PDB entry 3EGD | X-ray diffraction, 2.70 A resolution | chains B and D of the 4 polymer chains in the assembly

Chain B:
Name: Protein transport protein Sec24A
From: Homo sapiens
Notes: fragment: conserved core
UniProt: O95486 (SC24A_HUMAN); residues 346-1093 here = UniProt positions 346-1093
Amino-acid sequence (748 residues; numbered 346 to 1093; the number before each row is that of its first residue):
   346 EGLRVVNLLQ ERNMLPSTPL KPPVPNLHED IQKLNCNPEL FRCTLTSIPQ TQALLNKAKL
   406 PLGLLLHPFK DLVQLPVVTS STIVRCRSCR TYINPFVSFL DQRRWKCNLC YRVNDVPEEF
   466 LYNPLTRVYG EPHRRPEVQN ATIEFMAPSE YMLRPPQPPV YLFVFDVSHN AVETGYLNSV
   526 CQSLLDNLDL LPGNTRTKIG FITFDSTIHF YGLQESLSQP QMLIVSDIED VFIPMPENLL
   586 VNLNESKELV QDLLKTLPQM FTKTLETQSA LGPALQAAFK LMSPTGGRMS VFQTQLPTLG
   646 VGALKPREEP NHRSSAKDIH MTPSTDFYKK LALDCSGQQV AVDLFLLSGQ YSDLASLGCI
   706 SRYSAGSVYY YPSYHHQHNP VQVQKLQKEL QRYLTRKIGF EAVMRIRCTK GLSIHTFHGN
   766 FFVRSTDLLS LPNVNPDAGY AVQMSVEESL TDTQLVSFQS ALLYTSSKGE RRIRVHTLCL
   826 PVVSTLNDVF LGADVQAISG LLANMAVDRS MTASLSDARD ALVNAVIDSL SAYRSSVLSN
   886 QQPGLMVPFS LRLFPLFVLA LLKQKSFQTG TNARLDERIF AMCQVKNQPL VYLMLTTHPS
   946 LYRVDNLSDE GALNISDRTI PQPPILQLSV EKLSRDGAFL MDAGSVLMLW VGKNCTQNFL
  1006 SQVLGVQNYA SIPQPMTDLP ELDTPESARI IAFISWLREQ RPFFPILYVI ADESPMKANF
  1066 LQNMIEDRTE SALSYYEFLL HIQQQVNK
Unresolved in the structure: 467-475, 663-665, 883-887
Sequence notes: conflict Ala-1056 (Arg in O95486)
Bound ions: Zn2+: Cys-431, Cys-434, Cys-452, Cys-455
Curated features (UniProtKB/Swiss-Prot):
  - region: Cys-431 to Cys-455 (Zinc finger-like)
  - binding site (Zn(2+)): Cys-431, Cys-434, Cys-452, Cys-455
  - mutagenesis: Arg-541 (R541A: Decreased ability to interact with and package the SNARE SEC22B cargo into COPII vesicles. Has no effect on other cargos packaging)
From the paper describing this entry:
  - specificity-determining residues: Pro-500, Arg-541

Chain D:
Name: 10 residue peptide from VSV glycoprotein
Amino-acid sequence (10 residues; each row starts with the number of its first residue):
   499 QIYTDIEMNR
Unresolved in the structure: 499-501

How chain B and chain D interact:
Pairs across the interface - 21 pairs, chain B then chain D:
  Arg-430(B) with Glu-505(D), salt bridge; Met-506(D), hydrogen bond (side chain-backbone)
  Arg-435(B) with Met-506(D), hydrogen bond (side chain-backbone); Asn-507(D), hydrogen bond; Arg-508(D)
  Tyr-437(B) with Glu-505(D), hydrogen bond
  Glu-495(B) with Ile-504(D)
  Tyr-496(B) with Ile-504(D); Asn-507(D)
  Met-497(B) with Ile-504(D)
  Leu-498(B) with Ile-504(D), hydrophobic
  Val-748(B) with Ile-504(D), hydrophobic
  Arg-750(B) with Asp-503(D), salt bridge; Glu-505(D), salt bridge; Met-506(D)
  Arg-752(B) with Glu-505(D), salt bridge; Met-506(D)
  Leu-773(B) with Asp-503(D)
  Ala-806(B) with Glu-505(D)
  Leu-808(B) with Ile-504(D), hydrophobic; Glu-505(D)
From the paper, about this interface:
  - specific contacts: Arg-750(B)/Asp-503(D), Arg-752(B)/Glu-505(D) (salt bridge)

Overview:
The interface between chain B and chain D involves 13 residues on one side and 6 on the other, with 4 hydrogen
bonds and 4 salt bridges. Polar contacts include Arg-430(B)/Glu-505(D), Arg-750(B)/Asp-503(D) and
Arg-750(B)/Glu-505(D). The paper describes a contact between Arg-750(B) and Asp-503(D); a salt bridge between
Arg-752(B) and Glu-505(D). The paper reports specificity determinants Pro-500(B) and Arg-541(B).
Chain B is Protein transport protein Sec24A (Homo sapiens) and chain D is 10 residue peptide from VSV
glycoprotein; the structure, Crystal structure of the mammalian COPII-coat protein Sec23a/24a complexed with
the SNARE protein Sec22 and bound ..., was determined by X-ray diffraction, deposited together with 3EFO,
3EG9, 3EGX, 3EH1 and 3EH2.
